5L6L - chains A and N of the 10 polymer chains in the assembly; structure by X-ray diffraction, 2.70 A resolution.

== Chain A ==
Molecule: VapB family protein
Source organism: Caulobacter crescentus
Reference sequence: Q9AC34 (Q9AC34_CAUCR); numbering as in UniProt (aligned over 2-79)
Chain sequence (85 residues; row label = number of the first residue in the row; numbers below 1 keep their minus sign (Mse-5 is residue -5)):
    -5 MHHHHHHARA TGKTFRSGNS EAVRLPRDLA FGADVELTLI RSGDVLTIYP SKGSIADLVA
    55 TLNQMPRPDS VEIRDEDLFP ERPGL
Unresolved in the structure: -5 to -1, 65-79
Differences from the reference sequence: initiating methionine (-5); expression tag (-4 to 1)
Modified positions: Mse-5 (selenomethionine); Mse59 (selenomethionine; parent Met)
From the paper describing this entry:
  - binding site for the 27-nt DNA strand: Ser11, Asn13, Arg21

== Chain N ==
Molecule: 27-nt DNA strand
Sequence (27 nucleotides; each row starts with the number of its first residue):
     1 GGAACGTATA TACGCATATT GACGGAG

== How chain A and chain N interact ==
Contacting residue pairs (6):
  Ser11(A) - DA8(N)  base contact
  Gly12(A) - DT7(N)  base contact
  Asn13(A) - DC5(N)  sugar contact
  Asn13(A) - DG6(N)  hydrogen bond to the base
  Ser14(A) - DG6(N)  hydrogen bond to the phosphate
  Ser14(A) - DT7(N)  base contact

== Overview ==
Chain A and chain N each contribute 4 residues to their interface; the contacts include 2 hydrogen bonds.
Among the polar pairs are Asn13(A)-DG6(N) and Ser14(A)-DG6(N). From the paper: a binding site for the 27-nt
DNA strand at Ser11(A), Asn13(A) and Arg21(A).
Here chain A is VapB family protein (Caulobacter crescentus) and chain N is a 27-nt DNA strand. Entry 5L6L
(Structure of Caulobacter crescentus VapBC1 bound to operator DNA) was determined by X-ray diffraction (same
publication as 5K8J and 5L6M).
